PDB entry 3E0I | X-ray diffraction, 1.70 A resolution | chains A and B

# Chain A
Protein: 2-dehydro-3-deoxyphosphooctonate aldolase
From: Aquifex aeolicus
Notes: EC 2.5.1.55; fragment: kdo8ps
UniProtKB: O66496 (KDSA_AQUAE); residues 1001-1267 here correspond to UniProt positions 1-267 (UniProt number = residue number - 1000)
Chain sequence (267 residues; each row starts with the number of its first residue):
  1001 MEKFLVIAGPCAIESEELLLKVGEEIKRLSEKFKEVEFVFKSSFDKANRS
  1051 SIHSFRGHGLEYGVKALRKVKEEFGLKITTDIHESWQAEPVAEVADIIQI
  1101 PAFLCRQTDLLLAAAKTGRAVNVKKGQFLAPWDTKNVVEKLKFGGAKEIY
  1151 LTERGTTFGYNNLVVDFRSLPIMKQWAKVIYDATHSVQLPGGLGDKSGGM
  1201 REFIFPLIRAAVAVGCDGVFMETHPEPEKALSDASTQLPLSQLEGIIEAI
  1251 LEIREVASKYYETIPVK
Not modelled in the structure: 1001, 1265-1267
Ion coordination: Cu ion: His-1185, Glu-1222
Ligand contacts: phosphoenolpyruvate (PEP): Lys-1041, Ser-1043, Lys-1046, Asn-1048, Asp-1081, Gln-1099, Pro-1101, Ala-1102, Lys-1124, Arg-1154, His-1185, Phe-1220, Glu-1222

# Chain B
Protein: 2-dehydro-3-deoxyphosphooctonate aldolase
From: Aquifex aeolicus
Notes: EC 2.5.1.55; fragment: kdo8ps
UniProtKB: O66496 (KDSA_AQUAE); residues 2001-2267 here correspond to UniProt positions 1-267 (UniProt number = residue number - 2000)
Chain sequence (267 residues; each row starts with the number of its first residue):
  2001 MEKFLVIAGPCAIESEELLLKVGEEIKRLSEKFKEVEFVFKSSFDKANRS
  2051 SIHSFRGHGLEYGVKALRKVKEEFGLKITTDIHESWQAEPVAEVADIIQI
  2101 PAFLCRQTDLLLAAAKTGRAVNVKKGQFLAPWDTKNVVEKLKFGGAKEIY
  2151 LTERGTTFGYNNLVVDFRSLPIMKQWAKVIYDATHSVQLPGGLGDKSGGM
  2201 REFIFPLIRAAVAVGCDGVFMETHPEPEKALSDASTQLPLSQLEGIIEAI
  2251 LEIREVASKYYETIPVK
Not modelled in the structure: 2001-2002, 2192-2198, 2265-2267
Ion coordination: Cu ion: His-2185, Glu-2222
Ligand contacts: phosphoenolpyruvate (PEP): Lys-2041, Ser-2043, Lys-2046, Asn-2048, Asp-2081, Gln-2099, Pro-2101, Ala-2102, Lys-2124, Arg-2154, His-2185, Phe-2220, Glu-2222

# How chain A and chain B interact
Contacting residue pairs (65):
  Ala-1047(A) / Arg-2106(B)
  Ala-1047(A) / Gln-2107(B)
  Ala-1047(A) / Thr-2108(B)  hydrogen bond (backbone-backbone)
  Asn-1048(A) / Arg-2106(B)  hydrogen bond (backbone-side chain)
  Asn-1048(A) / Gln-2107(B)
  Arg-1049(A) / Arg-2106(B)
  Arg-1049(A) / Lys-2140(B)  hydrogen bond (backbone-side chain)
  Ser-1050(A) / Arg-2106(B)
  Ser-1050(A) / Asn-2136(B)
  Ser-1050(A) / Lys-2140(B)
  Ile-1052(A) / Thr-2108(B)
  Ile-1052(A) / Lys-2140(B)
  Ile-1052(A) / Phe-2143(B)  hydrophobic
  His-1053(A) / Glu-2139(B)  salt bridge
  Arg-1056(A) / Thr-2108(B)
  Arg-1056(A) / Asp-2109(B)  salt bridge
  Glu-1084(A) / Glu-2084(B)
  Glu-1084(A) / Ser-2085(B)  hydrogen bond (side chain-backbone)
  Ser-1085(A) / Glu-2084(B)  hydrogen bond (backbone-side chain)
  Phe-1103(A) / Phe-2103(B)
  Phe-1103(A) / Arg-2106(B)
  Phe-1103(A) / Gln-2107(B)
  Phe-1103(A) / Phe-2128(B)  hydrophobic
  Leu-1104(A) / Leu-2104(B)  hydrophobic
  Leu-1104(A) / Gln-2107(B)
  Arg-1106(A) / Ala-2047(B)
  Arg-1106(A) / Asn-2048(B)  hydrogen bond (side chain-backbone)
  Arg-1106(A) / Arg-2049(B)
  Arg-1106(A) / Ser-2050(B)  hydrogen bond
  Arg-1106(A) / Phe-2103(B)
  Gln-1107(A) / Ala-2047(B)
  Gln-1107(A) / Asn-2048(B)
  Gln-1107(A) / Phe-2103(B)
  Gln-1107(A) / Leu-2104(B)
  Thr-1108(A) / Ala-2047(B)  hydrogen bond (backbone-backbone)
  Thr-1108(A) / Ile-2052(B)
  Thr-1108(A) / Arg-2056(B)
  Asp-1109(A) / Arg-2056(B)  salt bridge
  Phe-1128(A) / Phe-2103(B)  hydrophobic
  Phe-1128(A) / Phe-2128(B)  hydrophobic
  Phe-1128(A) / Thr-2157(B)
  Ala-1130(A) / Tyr-2160(B)  hydrophobic
  Ala-1130(A) / Asn-2161(B)
  Pro-1131(A) / Tyr-2160(B)
  Trp-1132(A) / Tyr-2160(B)  hydrophobic
  Trp-1132(A) / Asn-2161(B)  hydrogen bond
  Asp-1133(A) / Asn-2161(B)  hydrogen bond
  Asp-1133(A) / Gly-2191(B)
  Asn-1136(A) / Ser-2050(B)  hydrogen bond
  Glu-1139(A) / His-2053(B)
  Lys-1140(A) / Arg-2049(B)  hydrogen bond (side chain-backbone)
  Lys-1140(A) / Ser-2050(B)
  Lys-1140(A) / Ile-2052(B)
  Phe-1143(A) / Ile-2052(B)  hydrophobic
  Thr-1157(A) / Phe-2128(B)
  Tyr-1160(A) / Ala-2130(B)  hydrophobic
  Tyr-1160(A) / Pro-2131(B)
  Tyr-1160(A) / Trp-2132(B)  hydrophobic
  Tyr-1160(A) / Asp-2166(B)  hydrogen bond
  Asn-1161(A) / Ala-2130(B)
  Asn-1161(A) / Trp-2132(B)  hydrogen bond
  Asn-1161(A) / Asp-2133(B)  hydrogen bond
  Asp-1166(A) / Tyr-2160(B)  hydrogen bond
  Gly-1194(A) / Asn-2136(B)
  Asp-1195(A) / Asn-2136(B)
Other interface residues (no listed pair), chain A (39 interface residues in all): Asp-1045, Ser-1051, Leu-1112, Gln-1127, Leu-1129, Thr-1156, Arg-1168, Gly-1191, Ser-1197
Other interface residues (no listed pair), chain B (36 interface residues in all): Asp-2045, Ser-2051, Leu-2112, Gln-2127, Leu-2129, Thr-2156, Arg-2168

# Summary
39 residues of chain A and 36 residues of chain B are in contact, with 16 hydrogen bonds and 3 salt bridges.
Polar pairs include His-1053(A)/Glu-2139(B), Arg-1056(A)/Asp-2109(B) and Asp-1109(A)/Arg-2056(B). Bound to
chain A: phosphoenolpyruvate. Ligands of chain B: phosphoenolpyruvate.
Chain A and chain B are both 2-dehydro-3-deoxyphosphooctonate aldolase (Aquifex aeolicus); the structure, Cu2+
substituted Aquifex aeolicus KDO8PS in complex with PEP, was determined by X-ray diffraction, deposited
together with 1FWS, 1FWW, 3E12, 2A2I and 2A21.
